PDB entry 4DR3 | X-ray diffraction, 3.35 A resolution | chains A and H of the 21 polymer chains in the assembly

[Chain A]
Molecule: 16S rRNA
From: Thermus thermophilus
Sequence (1522 nucleotides; row label = number of the first residue in the row; note: 42 numbers in that range are skipped by the numbering (no residue carries them; nothing is unmodelled there); a row labelled like 190A-190L holds insertion residues (190A, then the next letters in order); numbering starts at 0):
     0 UUUGUUGGAG AGUUUGAUCC UGGCUCAGGG UGAACGCUGG CGGCGUGCCU AAGACAUGCA
    60 AGUCGUGCGG G
    73 CCGCGGGGUU UU
    88 ACUCCG
    95 UGGUC
   101 AGCGGCGGAC GGGUGAGUAA CGCGUGGGU
  129A G
   130 ACCUACCCGG AAGAGGGGGA CAACCCGGGG AAACUCGGGC UAAUCCCCCA UGUGGACCCG
   190 C
190A-190L CCCUUGGGGUGU
   191 GUCCAAAGGG CUUU
   216 GCCCGCUUCC GGAUGGGCCC GCGUCCCAUC AGCUAGUUGG UGGGGUAAUG GCCCACCAAG
   276 GCGACGACGG GUAGCCGGUC UGAGAGGAUG GCCGGCCACA GGGGCACUGA GACACGGGCC
   336 CCACUCCUAC GGGAGGCAGC AGUUAGGAAU CUUCCGCAAU GGGCGCAAGC CUGACGGAGC
   396 GACGCCGCUU GGAGGAAGAA GCCCUUCGGG GUGUAAACUC CUGAA
   442 CCCGGGACGA AACCCCCGAC GA
   474 GGGGACUGAC GGUACCGGG
   494 GUAAUAGCGC CGGCCAACUC CGUGCCAGCA GCCGCGGUAA UACGGAGGGC GCGAGCGUUA
   554 CCCGGAUUCA CUGGGCGUAA AGGGCGUGUA GGCGGCCUGG GGCGUCCCAU GUGAAAGACC
   614 ACGGCUCAAC CGUGGGGGAG CGUGGGAUAC GCUCAGGCUA GACGGUGGGA GAGGGUGGUG
   674 GAAUUCCCGG AGUAGCGGUG AAAUGCGCAG AUACCGGGAG GAACGCCGAU GGCGAAGGCA
   734 GCCACCUGGU CCACCCGUGA CGCUGAGGCG CGAAAGCGUG GGGAGCAAAC CGGAUUAGAU
   794 ACCCGGGUAG UCCACGCCCU AAACGAUGCG CGCUAGGUCU CUGGGUCU
   848 CCUGGGGGCC GAAGCUAACG CGUUAAGCGC GCCGCCUGGG GAGUACGGCC GCAAGGCUGA
   908 AACUCAAAGG AAUUGACGGG GGCCCGCACA AGCGGUGGAG CAUGUGGUUU AAUUCGAAGX
   968 AACGCGAAGA ACCUUACCAG GCCUUGACAU GCUAGG
 1003A G
  1004 AACCCGGGUG AAAGCCUGGG GUGCCCC
1030A-1030D GCGA
  1031 GGGGAGCCCU AGCACAGGUG CUGCAUGGCC GUCGUCAGCU CGUGCCGUGA GGUGUUGGGU
  1091 UAAGUCCCGC AACGAGCGCA ACCCCCGCCG UUAGUUGCCA GCGGUUCGGC CGGGCACUCU
  1151 AACGGGACUG CCCGCGAAA
  1171 GCGGGAGGAA GGAGGGGACG ACGUCUGGUC AGCAUGGCCC UUACGGCCUG GGCGACACAC
  1231 GUGCUACAAU GCCCACUACA AAGCGAUGCC ACCCGGCAAC GGGGAGCUAA UCGCAAAAAG
  1291 GUGGGCCCAG UUCGGAUUGG GGUCUGCAAC CCGACCCCAU GAAGCCGGAA UCGCUAGUAA
  1351 UCGCGGAUCA G
 1361A C
  1362 CAUGCCGCGG UGAAUACGUU CCCGGGCCUU GUACACACXG CCXGUXACGC CAUGGGAGCG
  1422 GGCUCUACCC GAAGUCGCCG GG
  1446 AGCCUACGGG
  1459 CAGGCGCCGA GGGUAGGGCC CGUGACUGGG GCGAAGUCGU AACAAGGUAG CUGUACCGGA
  1519 AGGUGCGGCU GGAUCCACUC CUUUCU
Not modelled in the structure: 0-4, 1534-1538
Modified positions: PSU (pseudouridine-5'-monophosphate) at position 516, 7MG (7N-methyl-8-hydroguanosine-5'-monophosphate) at position 527, M2G (N2-dimethylguanosine-5'-monophosphate) at position 966, 5MC (5-methylcytidine-5'-monophosphate) at position 967, 2MG (2N-methylguanosine-5'-monophosphate) at position 1207, 5MC (5-methylcytidine-5'-monophosphate) at position 1400, 4OC (4n,o2'-methylcytidine-5'-monophosphate) at position 1402, 5MC (5-methylcytidine-5'-monophosphate) at position 1404, 5MC (5-methylcytidine-5'-monophosphate) at position 1407, UR3 (3-methyluridine-5'-monophoshate) at position 1498, MA6 (6N-dimethyladenosine-5'-monophoshate) at position 1518, MA6 (6N-dimethyladenosine-5'-monophoshate) at position 1519, PSU (pseudouridine-5'-monophosphate) at position 1540, PSU (pseudouridine-5'-monophosphate) at position 1541
Construct notes: conflict C1534 (A2157 in M26923.1), A1535 (C2158 in M26923.1)
Bound ions: Mg2+ site 1 near U5 (its only coordinating residue here); Mg2+ site 2: G6 (shared with 1 residue of chain D); Mg2+ site 3 near G21 (its only coordinating residue here); Mg2+ site 4 near G22 (its only coordinating residue here); Mg2+ site 5: C48, G115; Mg2+ site 6 near A53 (its only coordinating residue here); Mg2+ site 7: A59, C386; Mg2+ site 8 near U62 (its only coordinating residue here); Mg2+ site 9 near U98 (its only coordinating residue here); Mg2+ site 10 near G107 (its only coordinating residue here); Mg2+ site 11 near G111 (its only coordinating residue here); Mg2+ site 12: G117, G289; 104 more Mg2+ sites not listed
Small-molecule neighbours: streptomycin (SRY): U14, C526, 7MG_527, C912, A913, A914, A915, C1490, G1491
From the paper describing this entry:
  - binding site for streptomycin: U14, C526, 7MG_527, A914, C1490, G1491
  - conformationally variable residues (helix shift, loop rearrangement): A1408, C1409, C1490 to UR3_1498, G1516 to G1520

[Chain H]
Molecule: 30S ribosomal protein S8
From: Thermus thermophilus
UniProt: Q5SHQ2 (RS8_THET8); residues 1-138 here = UniProt positions 1-138
Chain sequence (138 residues; each row starts with the number of its first residue):
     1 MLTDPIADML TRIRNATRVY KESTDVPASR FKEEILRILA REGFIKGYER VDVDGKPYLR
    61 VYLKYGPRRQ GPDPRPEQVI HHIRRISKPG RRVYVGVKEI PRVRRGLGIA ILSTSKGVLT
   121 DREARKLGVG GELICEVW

[Interface between chain A and chain H]
Contacting residue pairs (72; chain A residue first):
  C564(A) - Arg91(H)  hydrogen bond to the sugar
  C586(A) - Thr3(H)  sugar contact
  C586(A) - Pro89(H)  phosphate contact
  C586(A) - Gly90(H)  sugar contact
  G587(A) - Thr3(H)  sugar contact
  G587(A) - Pro89(H)  phosphate contact
  G587(A) - Arg92(H)  salt bridge to the phosphate
  G588(A) - Met1(H)  sugar contact
  G588(A) - Leu2(H)  sugar contact
  G588(A) - Pro5(H)  phosphate contact
  C589(A) - Pro5(H)  phosphate contact
  C589(A) - Ala28(H)  phosphate contact
  C589(A) - Ser29(H)  phosphate contact
  C590(A) - Ser29(H)  phosphate contact
  C590(A) - Arg30(H)  hydrogen bond to the phosphate
  U591(A) - Arg30(H)  salt bridge to the phosphate
  G597(A) - Tyr94(H)  hydrogen bond to the base
  U598(A) - Tyr94(H)  phosphate contact
  C599(A) - Val95(H)  sugar contact
  C599(A) - Gly96(H)  phosphate contact
  C599(A) - Val97(H)  phosphate contact
  C599(A) - Val129(H)  sugar contact
  C599(A) - Gly130(H)  hydrogen bond to the sugar
  C599(A) - Gly131(H)  sugar contact
  C600(A) - Gly96(H)  phosphate contact
  C600(A) - Val97(H)  hydrogen bond to the phosphate
  C600(A) - Gly128(H)  sugar contact
  A640(A) - Ser115(H)  hydrogen bond to the base
  U641(A) - Ser115(H)  sugar contact
  A642(A) - Phe31(H)  sugar contact
  A642(A) - Ser113(H)  hydrogen bond to the base
  A642(A) - Thr114(H)  hydrogen bond to the base
  A642(A) - Ser115(H)  base contact
  C643(A) - Tyr94(H)  base contact
  C643(A) - Ser113(H)  hydrogen bond to the sugar
  C643(A) - Glu132(H)  hydrogen bond to the sugar
  G644(A) - Arg92(H)  sugar contact
  G644(A) - Tyr94(H)  sugar contact
  U652(A) - Lys56(H)  phosphate contact
  A653(A) - Lys56(H)  salt bridge to the phosphate
  G654(A) - Met1(H)  hydrogen bond to the sugar
  A753(A) - Met1(H)  base contact
  G755(A) - Met1(H)  sugar contact
  G823(A) - Thr3(H)  base contact
  G825(A) - Leu2(H)  sugar contact
  G825(A) - Asp8(H)  hydrogen bond to the sugar
  G825(A) - Thr11(H)  base contact
  G825(A) - Arg12(H)  hydrogen bond to the sugar
  C826(A) - Arg12(H)  sugar contact
  C826(A) - Asn15(H)  hydrogen bond to the base
  U827(A) - Asn15(H)  sugar contact
  U827(A) - Val19(H)  sugar contact
  A828(A) - Lys21(H)  salt bridge to the phosphate
  A859(A) - Val19(H)  base contact
  A860(A) - Arg18(H)  sugar contact
  A860(A) - Arg75(H)  hydrogen bond to the phosphate
  G861(A) - Arg75(H)  salt bridge to the phosphate
  G874(A) - Asn15(H)  base contact
  C875(A) - Thr11(H)  base contact
  C875(A) - Arg14(H)  hydrogen bond to the sugar
  C875(A) - Asn15(H)  hydrogen bond to the sugar
  G876(A) - Ala7(H)  sugar contact
  G876(A) - Thr11(H)  hydrogen bond to the sugar
  G876(A) - Arg14(H)  salt bridge to the phosphate
  C877(A) - Thr3(H)  hydrogen bond to the sugar
  C877(A) - Asp4(H)  sugar contact
  C877(A) - Lys88(H)  salt bridge to the phosphate
  C877(A) - Pro89(H)  sugar contact
  G878(A) - Thr3(H)  hydrogen bond to the sugar
  G878(A) - Lys88(H)  phosphate contact
  G878(A) - Pro89(H)  phosphate contact
  C879(A) - Gly90(H)  phosphate contact
Interface residues without a listed pair, chain A (36 interface residues in all): C824
Interface residues without a listed pair, chain H (42 interface residues in all): Lys32, Pro57, Lys116, Gly117, Val118

[In short]
36 residues of chain A and 42 residues of chain H are in contact, with 20 hydrogen bonds and 7 salt bridges.
Among the polar pairs are G597(A)-Tyr94(H), A640(A)-Ser115(H) and A642(A)-Ser113(H). The paper reports a
binding site for streptomycin at U14(A), C526(A) and 7MG_527(A) among others; conformational variability at
A1408(A), C1409(A) and C1490(A) among others.
Here chain A is 16S rRNA and chain H is 30S ribosomal protein S8, both from Thermus thermophilus. Entry 4DR3
(Crystal structure of the Thermus thermophilus (HB8) 30S ribosomal subunit with streptomycin bound) was
determined by X-ray diffraction, deposited together with 4DR1, 4DR2, 4DR4, 4DR5, 4DR6 and 4DR7.
